Entry 7U83 (X-ray diffraction, 1.55 A resolution); this record covers chains A and T of the 3 polymer chains in the assembly.

# Chain A
Molecule: DNA polymerase eta
From: Homo sapiens
Notes: EC 2.7.7.7
UniProtKB: Q9Y253 (POLH_HUMAN); numbering as in UniProt (aligned over 1-432)
Chain sequence (435 residues; row label = number of the first residue in the row; numbers below 1 keep their minus sign (Gly-2 is residue -2)):
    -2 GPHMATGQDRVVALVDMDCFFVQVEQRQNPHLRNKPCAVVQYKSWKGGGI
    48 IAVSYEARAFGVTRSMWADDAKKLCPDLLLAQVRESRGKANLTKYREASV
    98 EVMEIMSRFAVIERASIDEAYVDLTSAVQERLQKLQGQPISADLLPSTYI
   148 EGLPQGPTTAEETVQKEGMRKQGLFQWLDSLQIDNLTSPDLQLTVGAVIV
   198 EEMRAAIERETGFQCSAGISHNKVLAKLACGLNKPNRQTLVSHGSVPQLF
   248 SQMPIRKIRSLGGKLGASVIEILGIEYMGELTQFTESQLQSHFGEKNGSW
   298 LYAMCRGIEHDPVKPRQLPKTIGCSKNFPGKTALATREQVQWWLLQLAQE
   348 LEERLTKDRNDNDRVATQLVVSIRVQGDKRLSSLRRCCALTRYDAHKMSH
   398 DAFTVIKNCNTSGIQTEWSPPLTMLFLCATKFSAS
Not modelled in the structure: 155-159
Differences from the reference sequence: expression tag (-2 to 0)
Metal / ion sites: Mn2+ site 1: Asp13, Asp115, Glu116 (together with XG4) (shared with 1 residue of chain P); Mn2+ site 2: Asp13, Met14 (together with XG4)
Residues lining bound ligands: XG4 (2'-deoxy-5'-O-[(R)-hydroxy{[(R)-hydroxy(phosphonooxy)phosphoryl]amino}phosphoryl]guanosine): Asp13, Met14, Asp15, Cys16, Phe17, Phe18, Gln38, Ile48, Ala49, Tyr52, Arg55, Arg61, Leu89, Ile114, Asp115, Glu116, Lys231
UniProt features mapped onto this chain:
  - binding site (Mg(2+)): Asp13, Met14, Asp115, Glu116
  - binding site (Mn(2+)): Asp13, Met14, Asp115, Glu116
  - binding site (a 2'-deoxyribonucleoside 5'-triphosphate): Arg61
  - natural variant: Val37 (deletion: In XPV), Leu75 (deletion: In XPV), Arg93 (R93P: In XPV), Arg111 (R111H: In XPV), Thr122 (T122P: In XPV), Gly153 (G153D: In a breast cancer sample), Thr191 (T191P: In XPV), Gly263 (G263V: In XPV), Val266 (V266D: In XPV), Gly295 (G295R: In XPV), Arg361 (R361S: In XPV)
  - mutagenesis: Tyr52 (Y52A/F: Reduces DNA polymerase activity; Y52E: Reduces DNA polymerase activity. Increases fidelity of replication and reduces translesion bypass), Arg61 (R61A: Reduces enzymatic activity by two-thirds), Ser62 (S62G: Increased DNA polymerase activity and translesion bypass compared to wild-type), Ala68 (A68S/V: Severe reduction in thymine dimer translesion bypass), Asn324 to Pro326 (Reduces binding to chromatin and to monoubiquitinated PCNA. Abolishes binding to monoubiquitinated PCNA; when associated with 705-E--H-713 Del)

# Chain T
Molecule: 12-nt DNA strand
Sequence (12 nucleotides; each row starts with the number of its first residue):
     1 CATTATGACGCT
Residues lining bound ligands: XG4 (2'-deoxy-5'-O-[(R)-hydroxy{[(R)-hydroxy(phosphonooxy)phosphoryl]amino}phosphoryl]guanosine): DT3, DT4, DA5

# Interface between chain A and chain T
Residue-residue contacts - 43 pairs, chain A then chain T:
  Gln38(A) - DT4(T)  hydrogen bond to the base
  Gln38(A) - DA5(T)  sugar contact
  Tyr39(A) - DT4(T)  phosphate contact
  Tyr39(A) - DA5(T)  hydrogen bond to the phosphate
  Trp42(A) - DA2(T)  stacking on the base
  Ile48(A) - DT4(T)  base contact
  Arg61(A) - DT3(T)  hydrogen bond to the base
  Arg61(A) - DT4(T)  hydrogen bond to the base
  Ser62(A) - DT3(T)  hydrogen bond to the base
  Trp64(A) - DT3(T)  sugar contact
  Lys86(A) - DT6(T)  salt bridge to the phosphate
  Ala87(A) - DA5(T)  sugar contact
  Leu89(A) - DA5(T)  phosphate contact
  Leu89(A) - DT6(T)  phosphate contact
  Arg93(A) - DT6(T)  salt bridge to the phosphate
  Arg93(A) - DG7(T)  salt bridge to the phosphate
  Lys293(A) - DG10(T)  salt bridge to the phosphate
  Lys293(A) - DC11(T)  salt bridge to the phosphate
  Lys311(A) - DC9(T)  salt bridge to the phosphate
  Arg313(A) - DA8(T)  salt bridge to the phosphate
  Pro316(A) - DA8(T)  phosphate contact
  Lys317(A) - DA8(T)  hydrogen bond to the phosphate
  Lys317(A) - DC9(T)  salt bridge to the phosphate
  Thr318(A) - DG7(T)  sugar contact
  Thr318(A) - DA8(T)  hydrogen bond to the phosphate
  Ile319(A) - DG7(T)  phosphate contact
  Gly320(A) - DT6(T)  sugar contact
  Gly320(A) - DG7(T)  hydrogen bond to the phosphate
  Cys321(A) - DT6(T)  phosphate contact
  Ser322(A) - DA5(T)  sugar contact
  Ser322(A) - DT6(T)  hydrogen bond to the phosphate
  Lys323(A) - DA5(T)  salt bridge to the phosphate
  Asn324(A) - DT4(T)  hydrogen bond to the phosphate
  Asn324(A) - DA5(T)  hydrogen bond to the phosphate
  Pro326(A) - DC1(T)  phosphate contact
  Pro326(A) - DA2(T)  phosphate contact
  Pro326(A) - DT4(T)  phosphate contact
  Gly327(A) - DC1(T)  hydrogen bond to the phosphate
  Gly327(A) - DA2(T)  phosphate contact
  Thr329(A) - DA2(T)  base contact
  Arg351(A) - DT6(T)  salt bridge to the phosphate
  Arg351(A) - DG7(T)  salt bridge to the phosphate
  Leu378(A) - DT6(T)  base contact
Also at the interface, not in a pair above, chain A (34 interface residues in all): Gly46, Ile47, Glu110, Arg111, Glu347, Phe423

# In short
34 residues of chain A and 11 residues of chain T are in contact; the contacts include 12 hydrogen bonds, 11
salt bridges and 1 aromatic stacking contact. Polar contacts include Gln38(A)-DT4(T), Arg61(A)-DT3(T) and
Arg61(A)-DT4(T). Compound XG4 is bound between chain A and chain T.
Chain A is DNA polymerase eta (Homo sapiens) and chain T is a 12-nt DNA strand; the structure, Human DNA
polymerase eta-DNA-dGMPNPP ternary mismatch complex in 3.0 mM Mn2+ for 600s, was determined by X-ray
diffraction together with 7U72, 7U73, 7U74, 7U75, 7U76, 7U77 and 26 further entries from the same study.
